Entry 7RAI (electron microscopy, 3.24 A resolution); this record covers chains A and C of the 12 polymer chains in the assembly.

== Chain A (and C) ==
Name: Envelope glycoprotein gp160
From: Human immunodeficiency virus 1
Notes: chain C of this document is another copy of the same molecule, construct and numbering; everything in this record applies to it too
UniProtKB: Q2N0S6 (Q2N0S6_9HIV1); the construct lacks a stretch of the UniProt sequence and is renumbered around it, so the offset changes along the chain: 31-141 = UniProt 30-140; 150-187 = UniProt 141-178; 189-309 = UniProt 188-308; 312-321 = UniProt 309-318; 2 more segments
Chain sequence (476 residues; each row starts with the number of its first residue; note: 12 numbers in that range are skipped by the numbering (no residue carries them; nothing is unmodelled there); a row labelled like 187A-187I holds insertion residues (187A, then the next letters in order)):
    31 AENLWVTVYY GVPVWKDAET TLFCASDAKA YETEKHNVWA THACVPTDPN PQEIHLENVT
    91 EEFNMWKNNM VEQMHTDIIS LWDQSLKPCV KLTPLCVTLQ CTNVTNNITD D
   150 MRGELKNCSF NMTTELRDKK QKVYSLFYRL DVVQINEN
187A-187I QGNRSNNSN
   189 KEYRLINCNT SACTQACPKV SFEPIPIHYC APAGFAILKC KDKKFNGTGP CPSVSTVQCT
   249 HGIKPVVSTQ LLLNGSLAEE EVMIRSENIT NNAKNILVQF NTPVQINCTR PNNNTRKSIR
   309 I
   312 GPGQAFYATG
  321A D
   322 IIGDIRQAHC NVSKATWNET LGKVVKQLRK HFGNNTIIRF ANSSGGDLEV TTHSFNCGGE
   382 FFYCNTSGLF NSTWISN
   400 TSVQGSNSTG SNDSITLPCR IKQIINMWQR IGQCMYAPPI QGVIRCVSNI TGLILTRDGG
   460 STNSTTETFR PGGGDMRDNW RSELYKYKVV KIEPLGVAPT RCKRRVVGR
Unresolved in the structure: 59-63, 187A-187I, 400-409, 505-508
Disulfide bonds: Cys54-Cys74, Cys119-Cys205, Cys126-Cys196, Cys131-Cys157, Cys201-Cys433, Cys228-Cys239, Cys296-Cys331, Cys378-Cys445, Cys385-Cys418
Covalently attached groups: N-acetylglucosamine (NAG) linked to Asn88, Asn133, Asn137, Asn156, Asn160, Asn197, Asn234, Asn262, Asn276, Asn295, Asn332, Asn339, Asn355, Asn363, Asn386, Asn392, Asn448; glycan linked to Asn301
Differences from the reference sequence: engineered mutation Cys201 (Ile200 in Q2N0S6), Asn332 (Thr330 in Q2N0S6), Cys433 (Ala430 in Q2N0S6), Cys501 (Ala498 in Q2N0S6)
What the authors report for this chain:
  - post-translational modification sites: Asn137, Asn156, Asn197, Asn262, Asn301
  - conformationally variable residues: Asn301

== Interface between chain A and chain C ==
Residue-residue contacts (19):
  Glu164(A) - Cys126(C)
  Glu164(A) - Arg192(C)  salt bridge
  Glu164(A) - Cys196(C)
  Glu164(A) - Asn197(C)
  Leu165(A) - Cys126(C)
  Leu165(A) - Thr128(C)
  Leu165(A) - Ile184(C)  hydrophobic
  Leu165(A) - Arg192(C)
  Arg166(A) - Thr123(C)
  Arg166(A) - Cys126(C)  hydrogen bond (backbone-backbone)
  Asp167(A) - Val127(C)
  Asp167(A) - Thr128(C)  hydrogen bond
  Lys168(A) - Thr128(C)  hydrogen bond
  Arg308(A) - Asn197(C)  hydrogen bond
  Pro313(A) - Thr198(C)
  Pro313(A) - Ser199(C)
  Pro313(A) - Ala200(C)  hydrophobic
  Gly314(A) - Thr198(C)  hydrogen bond (backbone-backbone)
  Gly314(A) - Ser199(C)

== Summary ==
Chain A and chain C form an interface of 8 and 11 residues respectively, with 5 hydrogen bonds and 1 salt
bridge. Polar pairs include Glu164(A)-Arg192(C), Asp167(A)-Thr128(C) and Lys168(A)-Thr128(C). From the paper:
modification sites Asn137(A), Asn156(A) and Asn197(A) among others; conformational variability at Asn301(A).
Chain A and chain C are both Envelope glycoprotein gp160 (Human immunodeficiency virus 1); the structure,
Cryo-EM structure of M4008_N1 Fab in complex with BG505 DS-SOSIP.664 Env trimer, was determined by electron
microscopy.
